PDB entry 4C9L | X-ray diffraction, 1.80 A resolution | chain A

Chain A:
Molecule: Cytochrome P450
From: Novosphingobium aromaticivorans
UniProtKB: Q2GB12 (Q2GB12_NOVAD); residues 1-421 here = UniProt positions 1-421
Chain sequence (421 residues; row label = number of the first residue in the row):
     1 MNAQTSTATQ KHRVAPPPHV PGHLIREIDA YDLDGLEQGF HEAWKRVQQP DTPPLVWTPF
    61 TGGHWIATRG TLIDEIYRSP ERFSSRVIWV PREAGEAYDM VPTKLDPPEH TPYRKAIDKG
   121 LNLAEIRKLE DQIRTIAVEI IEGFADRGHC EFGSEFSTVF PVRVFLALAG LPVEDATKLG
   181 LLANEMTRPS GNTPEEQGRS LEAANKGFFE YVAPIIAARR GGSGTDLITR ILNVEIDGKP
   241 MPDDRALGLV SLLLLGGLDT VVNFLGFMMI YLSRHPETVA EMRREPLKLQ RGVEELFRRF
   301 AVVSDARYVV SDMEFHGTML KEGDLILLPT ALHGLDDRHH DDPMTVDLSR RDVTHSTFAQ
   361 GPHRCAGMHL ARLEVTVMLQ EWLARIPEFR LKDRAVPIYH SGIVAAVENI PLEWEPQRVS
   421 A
Disordered / not traced: 1-9, 418-421
Ion coordination: heme Fe: C365 (together with cyanide ion)
Small-molecule neighbours:
  - camphor (CAM): I88, W89, Y98, T103, T187, L252, L255, G256, T260, V303, D305, I403, V404
  - cyanide ion / heme: Y77, I88, P102, T103, H110, R114, I117, L121, F165, L252, L253, G256, G257, T260, V261, F264, F297, V302, V303, D305, R307, T357, F358, A359, P362, H363, C365, A366, G367, L370, A371
Reported in the primary citation:
  - binding site for cyanide ion: G256, T260
  - conformationally variable residues (helix shift, side-chain flip): G256 to T260
  - mutagenesis - D259N: abolished catalytic activity on camphor
  - mutagenesis - T260A: decreased catalytic activity on camphor
  - catalytic residues: D259 (proposed by the authors, not directly observed)
  - catalytic residues: T260

Summary:
Bound to chain A: cyanide ion / heme and camphor. From the paper: catalytic residues D259 and T260; D259N
abolishes catalytic activity on camphor.
Chain A is Cytochrome P450 (Novosphingobium aromaticivorans); the structure, Structure of Cyanide and Camphor
bound wild type CYP101D1, was determined by X-ray diffraction (same publication as 4C9K, 4C9M, 4C9N and 4C9O).
